Entry 8CMU (electron microscopy, 2.41 A resolution); this record covers chains A and C of the 4 polymer chains in the assembly.

[Chain A]
Name: Coagulation factor XIII A chain
Organism: Homo sapiens
Notes: EC 2.3.2.13
Reference sequence: P00488 (F13A_HUMAN); numbering as in UniProt (aligned over 1-732)
Amino-acid sequence (732 residues; each row starts with the number of its first residue):
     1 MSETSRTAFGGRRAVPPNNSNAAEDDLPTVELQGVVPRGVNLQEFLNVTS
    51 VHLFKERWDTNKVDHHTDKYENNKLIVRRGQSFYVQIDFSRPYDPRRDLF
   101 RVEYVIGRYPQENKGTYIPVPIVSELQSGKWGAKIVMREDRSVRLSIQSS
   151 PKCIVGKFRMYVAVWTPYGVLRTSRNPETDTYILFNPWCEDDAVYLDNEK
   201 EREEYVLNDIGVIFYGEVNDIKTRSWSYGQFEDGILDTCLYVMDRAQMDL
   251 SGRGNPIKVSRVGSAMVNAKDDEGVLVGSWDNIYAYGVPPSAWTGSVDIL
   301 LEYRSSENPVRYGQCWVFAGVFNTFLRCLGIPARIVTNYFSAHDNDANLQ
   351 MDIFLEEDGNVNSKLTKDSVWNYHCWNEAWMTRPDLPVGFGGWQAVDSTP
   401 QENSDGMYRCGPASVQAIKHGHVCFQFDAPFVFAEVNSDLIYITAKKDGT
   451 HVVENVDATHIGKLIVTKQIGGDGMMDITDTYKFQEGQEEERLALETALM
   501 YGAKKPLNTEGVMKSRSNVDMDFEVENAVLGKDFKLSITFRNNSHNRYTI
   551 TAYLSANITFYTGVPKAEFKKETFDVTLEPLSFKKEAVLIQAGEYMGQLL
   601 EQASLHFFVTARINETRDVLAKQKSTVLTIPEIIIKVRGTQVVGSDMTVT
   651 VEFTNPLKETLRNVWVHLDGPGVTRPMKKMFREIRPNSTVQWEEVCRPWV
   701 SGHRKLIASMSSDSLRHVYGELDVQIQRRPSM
Unresolved in the structure: 1-8, 731-732
UniProt features mapped onto this chain:
  - active site: Cys-315, His-374, Asp-397
  - binding site (Ca(2+)): Asn-437, Asp-439, Glu-486, Glu-491
  - site: Arg-38, Gly-39 (Cleavage)
  - modified residue: Ser-2 (N-acetylserine)
  - glycosylation: Asn-614 (N-linked (GlcNAc...) asparagine)
  - natural variant: Val-35 (V35L: Higher specific activity), Arg-38 (R38Q: In FA13AD), Pro-167 (P167L: In FA13AD), Tyr-168 (Y168C: In FA13AD), Arg-172 (R172Q: In FA13AD), Gly-274 (G274V: In FA13AD), Pro-290 (P290R: In FA13AD), His-343 (H343Y: In FA13AD), Ala-347 (A347D: In FA13AD; uncertain significance), Trp-376 (W376R: In FA13AD; uncertain significance), Ser-414 (S414L: In FA13AD; uncertain significance), Gln-416 (Q416R: In FA13AD), 12 further natural variant entries in UniProt

[Chain C]
Name: Coagulation factor XIII B chain
Organism: Homo sapiens
Reference sequence: P05160 (F13B_HUMAN); numbering as in UniProt (aligned over 1-661)
Amino-acid sequence (661 residues; row label = number of the first residue in the row):
     1 MRLKNLTFIIILIISGELYAEEKPCGFPHVENGRIAQYYYTFKSFYFPMS
    51 IDKKLSFFCLAGYTTESGRQEEQTTCTTEGWSPEPRCFKKCTKPDLSNGY
   101 ISDVKLLYKIQENMRYGCASGYKTTGGKDEEVVQCLSDGWSSQPTCRKEH
   151 ETCLAPELYNGNYSTTQKTFKVKDKVQYECATGYYTAGGKKTEEVECLTY
   201 GWSLTPKCTKLKCSSLRLIENGYFHPVKQTYEEGDVVQFFCHENYYLSGS
   251 DLIQCYNFGWYPESPVCEGRRNRCPPPPLPINSKIQTHSTTYRHGEIVHI
   301 ECELNFEIHGSAEIRCEDGKWTEPPKCIEGQEKVACEEPPFIENGAANLH
   351 SKIYYNGDKVTYACKSGYLLHGSNEITCNRGKWTLPPECVENNENCKHPP
   401 VVMNGAVADGILASYATGSSVEYRCNEYYLLRGSKISRCEQGKWSSPPVC
   451 LEPCTVNVDYMNRNNIEMKWKYEGKVLHGDLIDFVCKQGYDLSPLTPLSE
   501 LSVQCNRGEVKYPLCTRKESKGMCTSPPLIKHGVIISSTVDTYENGSSVE
   551 YRCFDHHFLEGSREAYCLDGMWTTPPLCLEPCTLSFTEMEKNNLLLKWDF
   601 DNRPHILHGEYIEFICRGDTYPAELYITGSILRMQCDRGQLKYPRCIPRQ
   651 STLSYQEPLRT
Unresolved in the structure: 1-23, 149-661
Disulfides: Cys-25/Cys-76, Cys-91/Cys-135
UniProt features mapped onto this chain:
  - motif: Arg-617 to Asp-619 (Cell attachment site)
  - glycosylation (N-linked (GlcNAc...) asparagine): Asn-162, Asn-545
  - natural variant: Cys-25 (C25R: In FA13BD), Ile-101 (I101N: In FA13BD), Leu-136 (L136F: In FA13BD; uncertain significance), Val-237 (V237I: In FA13BD; uncertain significance), Cys-336 (C336F: In FA13BD), Val-421 (V421E: In FA13BD), Pro-448 (P448S: In FA13BD), Cys-450 (C450F: In FA13BD)

[Interface between chain A and chain C]
Contacting residue pairs - 21 pairs, chain A then chain C:
  Val-388(A) with Ala-36(C); Ser-56(C); Phe-58(C), hydrophobic; Glu-71(C)
  Gly-389(A) with Ala-36(C); Tyr-38(C), hydrogen bond (backbone-side chain)
  Phe-390(A) with Tyr-38(C), hydrophobic
  Gln-416(A) with Tyr-38(C), hydrogen bond
  His-420(A) with Tyr-38(C); Phe-42(C); Tyr-46(C), hydrogen bond
  His-422(A) with Gln-37(C), hydrogen bond
  Phe-425(A) with Gln-37(C)
  Phe-484(A) with Phe-42(C), hydrophobic; Phe-45(C), hydrophobic; Tyr-46(C)
  Glu-490(A) with Phe-42(C); Phe-45(C)
  Leu-493(A) with Thr-41(C); Phe-42(C), hydrophobic
  Ala-494(A) with Phe-42(C)
Also at the interface, not in a pair above, chain A (12 interface residues in all): Thr-497
Also at the interface, not in a pair above, chain C (11 interface residues in all): Ile-35

[In short]
Chain A and chain C form an interface of 12 and 11 residues respectively; the contacts include 4 hydrogen
bonds. Among the polar pairs are Gly-389(A)/Tyr-38(C), Gln-416(A)/Tyr-38(C) and His-420(A)/Tyr-46(C). From
UniProt: 3 active-site residues and 4 Ca2+-binding residues on chain A.
Chain A is Coagulation factor XIII A chain and chain C is Coagulation factor XIII B chain, both from Homo
sapiens; the structure, High resolution structure of the coagulation Factor XIII A2B2 heterotetramer complex,
was determined by electron microscopy together with 8CMT from the same study.
